Entry 1QG2 (X-ray diffraction, 2.50 A resolution); this record covers chain A.

Chain A:
Protein: Protein (ran)
Organism: Canis lupus familiaris
Notes: fragment: all
UniProtKB: P62825 (RAN_CANFA); residue numbers follow UniProt; this construct covers 1-216
Amino-acid sequence (216 residues; row label = number of the first residue in the row):
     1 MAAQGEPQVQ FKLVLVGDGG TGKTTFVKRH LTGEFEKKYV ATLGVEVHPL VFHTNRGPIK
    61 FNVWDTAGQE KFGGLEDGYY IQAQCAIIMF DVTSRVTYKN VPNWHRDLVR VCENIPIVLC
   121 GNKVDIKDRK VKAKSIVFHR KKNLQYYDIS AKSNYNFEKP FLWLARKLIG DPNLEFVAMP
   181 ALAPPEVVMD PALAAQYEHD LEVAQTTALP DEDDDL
Unresolved in the structure: 1-7, 209-216
Construct notes: engineered mutation Glu-76 (Arg in P62825)
Bound ions: Mg2+: Thr-24 (together with GDP)
Small-molecule neighbours: GDP (guanosine-5'-diphosphate): Asp-18, Gly-19, Gly-20, Thr-21, Gly-22, Lys-23, Thr-24, Thr-25, Glu-70, Asn-122, Lys-123, Asp-125, Ile-126, Ser-150, Ala-151, Lys-152
Swiss-Prot annotation at these positions:
  - region: Lys-37 to Val-45 (Switch-I), Gly-68 to Gln-84 (Switch-II), Asp-211 to Leu-216 (Interaction with RANBP1)
  - binding site (GTP): Asp-18 to Thr-25, Glu-36 to Thr-42, Gly-68, Asn-122 to Asp-125, Ser-150 to Lys-152
  - site: Gln-69 (Essential for GTP hydrolysis)
  - modified residue: Ala-2 (N-acetylalanine), Thr-24 (Phosphothreonine), Lys-37 (N6-acetyllysine), Lys-60 (N6-acetyllysine), Lys-71 (N6-acetyllysine), Lys-99 (N6-acetyllysine), Lys-134 (N6-acetyllysine), Lys-159 (N6-acetyllysine)
  - cross-link (Glycyl lysine isopeptide (Lys-Gly)): Lys-71 (interchain with G-Cter in SUMO2), Lys-152 (interchain with G-Cter in SUMO2)

In short:
Chain A binds GDP. From UniProt: 23 GTP-binding residues.
Chain A is Protein (ran) (Canis lupus familiaris); the structure, Canine GDP-ran R76E mutant, was determined
by X-ray diffraction (same publication as 1QG4).
